Entry 6M83 (X-ray diffraction, 1.37 A resolution); this record covers chain A.

== Chain A ==
Molecule: dTDP-3-amino-3,6-dideoxy-alpha-D-glucopyranose N, N-dimethyltransferase
Source organism: Streptomyces fradiae
Notes: EC 2.1.1.235
UniProt: P95748 (TYLM1_STRFR); numbering as in UniProt (aligned over 1-255)
Sequence (263 residues; numbered 1 to 263; the number before each row is that of its first residue):
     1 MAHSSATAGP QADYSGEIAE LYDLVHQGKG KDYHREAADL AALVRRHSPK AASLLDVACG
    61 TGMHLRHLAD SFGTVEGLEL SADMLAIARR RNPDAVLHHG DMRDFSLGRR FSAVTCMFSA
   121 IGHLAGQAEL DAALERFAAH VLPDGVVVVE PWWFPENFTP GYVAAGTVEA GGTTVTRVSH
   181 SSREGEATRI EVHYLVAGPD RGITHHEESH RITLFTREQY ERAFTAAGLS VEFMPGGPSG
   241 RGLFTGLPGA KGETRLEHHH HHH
Disordered / not traced: 1-12, 250-263
Construct notes: engineered mutation A120 (Ser in P95748); expression tag (256-263)
Residues lining bound ligands:
  - S-adenosylhomocysteine (SAH): Y14, Y22, K31, Y33, A58, C59, G60, H64, E79, L80, S81, M84, G100, D101, M102, R103, M117, F118, A120, H123, L124
  - thymidine diphosphate phenol (TLO; 5'-O-[(S)-hydroxy{[(S)-hydroxy(phenoxy)phosphoryl]oxy}phosphoryl]thymidine): Y14, H26, K29, F118, W152, W153, N157, F158, T159, Y162, A164, R177, S179, S181, T188, I190, V192, H210, I212, R241
Swiss-Prot annotation at these positions:
  - binding site (S-adenosyl-L-methionine): Y14, Y22, Y33, A58, C59, E79, D101, M102, M117
  - mutagenesis: H123 (H123A/N: Strongly reduced activity)
Reported in the primary citation:
  - mutagenesis - S120A: decreased catalytic activity on AdoMet
  - mutagenesis - S120A: decreased binding to AdoMet
  - binding site for S-adenosylhomocysteine: Y14 (citing earlier work)
  - contacts within the chain: Y14-H123 (hydrogen bond)
  - catalytic residues: H123 (citing earlier work)

== Summary ==
Bound to chain A: S-adenosylhomocysteine and thymidine diphosphate phenol. From UniProt: 9
S-adenosyl-L-methionine-binding residues and one mutagenesis site. The paper reports the catalytic residue
H123; S120A reduces catalytic activity on AdoMet.
Chain A is dTDP-3-amino-3,6-dideoxy-alpha-D-glucopyranose N, N-dimethyltransferase (Streptomyces fradiae); the
structure, Crystal structure of TylM1 S120A bound to SAH and dTDP-phenol, was determined by X-ray diffraction
(same publication as 6M81 and 6M82).
